Entry 3M00 (X-ray diffraction, 2.10 A resolution); this record covers chain A.

[Chain A]
Name: Aristolochene synthase
Source organism: Nicotiana tabacum
Notes: EC 4.2.3.9
Reference sequence: Q40577 (5EAS_TOBAC); numbering as in UniProt (aligned over 1-548)
Chain sequence (550 residues; each row starts with the number of its first residue; numbers below 1 keep their minus sign (Gly-1 is residue -1)):
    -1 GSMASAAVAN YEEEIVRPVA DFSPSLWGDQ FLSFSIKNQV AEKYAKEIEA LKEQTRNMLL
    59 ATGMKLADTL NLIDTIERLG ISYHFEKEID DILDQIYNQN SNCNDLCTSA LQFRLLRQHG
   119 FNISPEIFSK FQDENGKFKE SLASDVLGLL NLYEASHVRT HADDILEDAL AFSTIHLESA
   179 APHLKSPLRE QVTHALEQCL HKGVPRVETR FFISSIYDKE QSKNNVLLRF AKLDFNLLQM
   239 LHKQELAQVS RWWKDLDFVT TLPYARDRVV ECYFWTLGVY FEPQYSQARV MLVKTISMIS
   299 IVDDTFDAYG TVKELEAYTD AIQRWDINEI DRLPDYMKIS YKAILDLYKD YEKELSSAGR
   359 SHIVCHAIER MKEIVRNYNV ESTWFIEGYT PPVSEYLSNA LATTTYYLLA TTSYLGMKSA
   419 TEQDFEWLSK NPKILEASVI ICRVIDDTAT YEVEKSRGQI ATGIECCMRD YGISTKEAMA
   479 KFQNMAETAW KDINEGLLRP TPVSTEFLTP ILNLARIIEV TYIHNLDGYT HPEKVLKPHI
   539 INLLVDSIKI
Unresolved in the structure: -1 to 13, 524-528
Sequence notes: expression tag (-1 to 0); engineered mutation Thr274 (Ala in Q40577), Ile372 (Val in Q40577), Leu406 (Tyr in Q40577), Ile516 (Val in Q40577)
Ion coordination: Mg2+ site 1: Asp301, Asp305 (together with 2CF); Mg2+ site 2: Asp444, Thr448, Glu452
Ligand contacts: 2CF ((2E,6E)-2-fluoro-3,7,11-trimethyldodeca-2,6,10-trien-1-yl trihydrogen diphosphate): Arg264, Trp273, Ile294, Ile297, Ser298, Asp301, Asp305, Thr401, Thr402, Thr403, Cys440, Arg441, Asp444, Glu452, Ile516, Tyr520
UniProt features mapped onto this chain:
  - motif: Asp301 to Asp305 (DDXXD motif)
  - binding site ((2E,6E)-farnesyl diphosphate): Arg264, Asp301, Asp305, Arg441, Asp444
  - binding site (Mg(2+)): Asp301, Asp305, Asp444, Asp445, Thr448, Glu452
  - mutagenesis: Trp273 (W273C/E/F: Catalyzes the conversion of (2E,6E)-farnesyl diphosphate to beta-farnesene instead of (+)-5-epi-aristolochene and triggers self-alkyation of D-444 and Y-520 leading to enzyme inactivation), Val277 (V277L: Catalyzes the conversion of (2E,6E)-farnesyl diphosphate to (+)-5-epi-aristolochene and triggers self-alkyation of D-444 leading to enzyme inactivation), Tyr404 (Y404C: Catalyzes the conversion of (2E,6E)-farnesyl diphosphate to an unknown sesquiterpene instead of (+)-5-epi-aristolochene and triggers self-alkyation of D-444 and Y-520 leading to enzyme ...), Leu407 (L407I: Catalyzes the conversion of (2E,6E)-farnesyl diphosphate to (+)-5-epi-aristolochene and triggers self-alkyation of D-444 and Y-520 leading to enzyme inactivation ...), Leu512 (L512I: Catalyzes the conversion of (2E,6E)-farnesyl diphosphate to (+)-5-epi-aristolochene and triggers self-alkyation of D-444 leading to enzyme inactivation), Tyr520 (Y520F: Loss of production of aristolochene, and accumulation of the intermediate germacrene A)
From the paper describing this entry:
  - binding site for 2CF: Arg264
  - conformationally variable residues (order/disorder transition): Tyr520, Ile521 to Val533

[In short]
Ligands of chain A: compound 2CF. Asp301 and Asp305 form the Mg2+ site 1. UniProt lists 5 (2E,6E)-farnesyl
diphosphate-binding residues, 6 Mg2+-binding residues and 6 mutagenesis sites. The paper reports a binding
site for 2CF at Arg264; conformational variability at Tyr520 and Ile521.
Chain A is Aristolochene synthase (Nicotiana tabacum); the structure, Crystal Structure of 5-epi-aristolochene
synthase M4 mutant complexed with (2-cis,6-trans)-2-fluorofarnesyl diphosphate, was determined by X-ray
diffraction, deposited together with 3M01, 3M02 and 3LZ9.
